PDB entry 2CVZ | X-ray diffraction, 1.80 A resolution | chains B and D of the 4 polymer chains in the assembly

== Chain B (and D) ==
Name: 3-hydroxyisobutyrate dehydrogenase
From: Thermus thermophilus
Notes: EC 1.1.1.31; chain D of this document is another copy of the same molecule, construct and numbering; everything in this record applies to it too
UniProt: Q5SLQ6 (Q5SLQ6_THET8); residues 1-289 here = UniProt positions 1-289
Sequence (289 residues; numbered 1 to 289; the number before each row is that of its first residue):
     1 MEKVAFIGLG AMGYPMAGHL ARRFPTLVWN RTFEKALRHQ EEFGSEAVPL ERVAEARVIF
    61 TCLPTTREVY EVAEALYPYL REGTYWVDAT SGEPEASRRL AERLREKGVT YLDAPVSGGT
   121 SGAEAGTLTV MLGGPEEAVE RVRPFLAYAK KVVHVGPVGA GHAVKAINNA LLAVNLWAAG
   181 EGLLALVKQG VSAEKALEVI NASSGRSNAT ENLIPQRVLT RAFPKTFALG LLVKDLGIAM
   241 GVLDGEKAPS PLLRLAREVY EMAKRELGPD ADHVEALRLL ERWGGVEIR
Not modelled in the structure: 1
Modified residues: Mse1 (selenomethionine); Mse12, Mse16, Mse131, Mse240, Mse262 (selenomethionine; parent Met)
Differences from the reference sequence: modified residue (1, 12, 16, 131, 240, 262)
Ligand contacts: NADPH (NDP; NADPH dihydro-nicotinamide-adenine-dinucleotide phosphate): G8, L9, G10, A11, Mse12, G13, W29, N30, R31, T32, C62, L63, P64, E68, E71, V72, A89, T90, S91, V116, G119, T120, K165, T226, F227, L231, K234, D235

== How chain B and chain D interact ==
Residue-residue contacts (27; chain B residue first):
  E246(B) - R265(D)  salt bridge
  K247(B) - R257(D)  hydrogen bond (backbone-side chain)
  K247(B) - E261(D)
  K247(B) - R265(D)  hydrogen bond (backbone-side chain)
  A248(B) - E258(D)
  A248(B) - R265(D)
  P249(B) - E258(D)
  P249(B) - E261(D)
  P249(B) - Mse262(D)  hydrophobic
  S250(B) - E258(D)  hydrogen bond (backbone-side chain)
  P251(B) - L255(D)  hydrophobic
  P251(B) - E258(D)
  P251(B) - Mse262(D)  hydrophobic
  R254(B) - E258(D)  salt bridge
  L255(B) - P251(D)  hydrophobic
  R257(B) - K247(D)  hydrogen bond (side chain-backbone)
  E258(B) - A248(D)
  E258(B) - P249(D)
  E258(B) - S250(D)  hydrogen bond (side chain-backbone)
  E258(B) - R254(D)  salt bridge
  E261(B) - K247(D)
  E261(B) - P249(D)
  Mse262(B) - P249(D)  hydrophobic
  Mse262(B) - P251(D)  hydrophobic
  R265(B) - E246(D)  salt bridge
  R265(B) - K247(D)
  R265(B) - A248(D)
Other interface residues (no listed pair), chain B (14 interface residues in all): G237
Other interface residues (no listed pair), chain D (14 interface residues in all): G237

== Summary ==
The chain B/chain D interface involves 14 residues from each chain; the contacts include 5 hydrogen bonds and
4 salt bridges. Polar pairs include E246(B)-R265(D), R254(B)-E258(D) and K247(B)-R257(D). Bound to chain B:
NADPH.
Chain B and chain D are both 3-hydroxyisobutyrate dehydrogenase (Thermus thermophilus); the structure,
Structure of hydroxyisobutyrate dehydrogenase from thermus thermophilus HB8, was determined by X-ray
diffraction, deposited together with 1WP4.
